PDB entry 8CQ0 | electron microscopy, 3.20 A resolution | chains A and B of the 5 polymer chains in the assembly

== Chain A (and B) ==
Molecule: TcdA1
Source organism: Photorhabdus luminescens
Notes: chain B of this document is another copy of the same molecule, construct and numbering; everything in this record applies to it too
UniProtKB: Q9RN43 (Q9RN43_PHOLU); residues 1-2516 here = UniProt positions 1-2516
Chain sequence (2535 residues; numbered -18 to 2516; the number before each row is that of its first residue; numbers below 1 keep their minus sign (Met-18 is residue -18)):
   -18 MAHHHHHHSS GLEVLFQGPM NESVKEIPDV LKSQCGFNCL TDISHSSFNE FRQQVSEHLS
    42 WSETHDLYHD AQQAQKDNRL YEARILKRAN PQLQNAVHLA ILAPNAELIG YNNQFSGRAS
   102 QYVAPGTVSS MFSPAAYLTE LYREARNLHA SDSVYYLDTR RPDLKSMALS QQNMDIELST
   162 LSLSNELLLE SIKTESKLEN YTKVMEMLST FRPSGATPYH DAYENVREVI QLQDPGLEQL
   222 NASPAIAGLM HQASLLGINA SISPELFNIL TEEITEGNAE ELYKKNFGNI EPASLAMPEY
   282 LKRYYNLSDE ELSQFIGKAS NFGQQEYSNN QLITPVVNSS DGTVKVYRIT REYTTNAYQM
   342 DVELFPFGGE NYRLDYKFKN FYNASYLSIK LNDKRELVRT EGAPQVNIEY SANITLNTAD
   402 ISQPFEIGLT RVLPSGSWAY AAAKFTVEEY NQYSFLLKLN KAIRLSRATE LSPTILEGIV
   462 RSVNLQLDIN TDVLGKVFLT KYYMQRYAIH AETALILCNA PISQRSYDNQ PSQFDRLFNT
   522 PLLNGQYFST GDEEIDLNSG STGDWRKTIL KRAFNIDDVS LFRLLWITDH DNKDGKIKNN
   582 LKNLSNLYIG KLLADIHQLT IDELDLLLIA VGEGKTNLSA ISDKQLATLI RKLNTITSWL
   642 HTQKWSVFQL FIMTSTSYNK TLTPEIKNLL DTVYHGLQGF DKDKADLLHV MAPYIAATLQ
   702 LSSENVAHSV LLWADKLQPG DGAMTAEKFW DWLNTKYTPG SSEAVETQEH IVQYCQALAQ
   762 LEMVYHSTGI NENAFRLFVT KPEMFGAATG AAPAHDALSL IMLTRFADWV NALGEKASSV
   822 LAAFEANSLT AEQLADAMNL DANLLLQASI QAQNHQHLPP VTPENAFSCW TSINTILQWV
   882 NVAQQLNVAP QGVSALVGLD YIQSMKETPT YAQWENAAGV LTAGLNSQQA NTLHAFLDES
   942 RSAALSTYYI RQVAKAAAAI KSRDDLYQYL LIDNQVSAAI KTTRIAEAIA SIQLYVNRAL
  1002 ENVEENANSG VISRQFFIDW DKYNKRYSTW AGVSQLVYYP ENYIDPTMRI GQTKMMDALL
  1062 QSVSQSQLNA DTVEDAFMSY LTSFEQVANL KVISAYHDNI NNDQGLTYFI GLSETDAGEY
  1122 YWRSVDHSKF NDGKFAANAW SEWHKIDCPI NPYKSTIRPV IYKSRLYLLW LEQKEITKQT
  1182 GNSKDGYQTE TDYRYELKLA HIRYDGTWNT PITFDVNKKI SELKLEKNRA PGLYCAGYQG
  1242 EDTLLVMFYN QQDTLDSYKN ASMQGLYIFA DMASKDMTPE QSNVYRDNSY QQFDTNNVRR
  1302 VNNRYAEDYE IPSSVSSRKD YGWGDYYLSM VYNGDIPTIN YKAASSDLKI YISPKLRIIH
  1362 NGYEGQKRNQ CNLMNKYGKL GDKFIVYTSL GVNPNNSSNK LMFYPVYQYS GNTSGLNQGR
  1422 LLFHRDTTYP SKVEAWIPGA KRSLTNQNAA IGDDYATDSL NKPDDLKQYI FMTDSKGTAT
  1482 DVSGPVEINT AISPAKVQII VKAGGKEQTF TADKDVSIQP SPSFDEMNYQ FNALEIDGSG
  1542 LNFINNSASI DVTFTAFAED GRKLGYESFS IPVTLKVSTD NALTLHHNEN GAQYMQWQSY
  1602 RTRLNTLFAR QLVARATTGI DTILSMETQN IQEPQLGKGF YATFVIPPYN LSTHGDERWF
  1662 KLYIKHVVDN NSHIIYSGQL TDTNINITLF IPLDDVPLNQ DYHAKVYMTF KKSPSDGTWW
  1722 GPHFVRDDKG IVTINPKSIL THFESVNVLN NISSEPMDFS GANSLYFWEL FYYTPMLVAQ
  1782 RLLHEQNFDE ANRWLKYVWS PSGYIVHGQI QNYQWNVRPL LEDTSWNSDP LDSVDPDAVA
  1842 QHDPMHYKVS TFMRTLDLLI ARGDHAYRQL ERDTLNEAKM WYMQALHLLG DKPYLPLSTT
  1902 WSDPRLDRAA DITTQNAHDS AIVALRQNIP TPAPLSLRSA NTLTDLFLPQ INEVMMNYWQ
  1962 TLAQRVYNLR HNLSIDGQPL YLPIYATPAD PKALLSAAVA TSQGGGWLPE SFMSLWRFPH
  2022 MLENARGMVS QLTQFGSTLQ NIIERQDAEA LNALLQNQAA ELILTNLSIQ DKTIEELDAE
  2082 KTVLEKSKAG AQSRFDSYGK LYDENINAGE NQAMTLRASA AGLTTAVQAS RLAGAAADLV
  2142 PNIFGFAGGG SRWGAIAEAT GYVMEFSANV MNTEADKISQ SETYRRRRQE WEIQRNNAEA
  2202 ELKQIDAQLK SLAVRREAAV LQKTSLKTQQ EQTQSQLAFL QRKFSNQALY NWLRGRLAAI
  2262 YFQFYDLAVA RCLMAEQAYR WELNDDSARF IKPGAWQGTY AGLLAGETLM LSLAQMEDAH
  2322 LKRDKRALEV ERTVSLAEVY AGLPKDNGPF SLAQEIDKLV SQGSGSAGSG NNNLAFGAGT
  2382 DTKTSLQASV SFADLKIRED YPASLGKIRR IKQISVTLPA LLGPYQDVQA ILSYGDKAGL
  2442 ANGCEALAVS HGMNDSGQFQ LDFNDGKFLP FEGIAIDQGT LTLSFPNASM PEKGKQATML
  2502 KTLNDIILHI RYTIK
Unresolved in the structure: -18 to 90, 1182-1187, 1309-1580, 1918-1943
Sequence notes: initiating methionine (-18); expression tag (-17 to 0); engineered mutation Trp567 (Lys in Q9RN43), Trp2008 (Lys in Q9RN43)

== Interface between chain A and chain B ==
Contacting residue pairs - 282 pairs, chain A then chain B:
  Glu158(A) - Arg1873(B)  salt bridge
  Pro279(A) - Tyr1895(B)  hydrophobic
  Glu280(A) - Tyr1895(B)
  Arg284(A) - Asp1892(B)
  Asp290(A) - Lys1893(B)
  Asp290(A) - Tyr1895(B)
  Leu293(A) - Tyr1895(B)  hydrophobic
  Ser294(A) - Leu1898(B)
  Ile297(A) - Tyr1895(B)
  Ser320(A) - Pro1897(B)
  Ser320(A) - Ser1899(B)
  Asn510(A) - Gln153(B)  hydrogen bond
  Asn510(A) - Asp156(B)  hydrogen bond
  Asn510(A) - Ile157(B)
  Pro522(A) - His935(B)
  Asn525(A) - Glu916(B)  hydrogen bond
  Ser540(A) - Gln848(B)
  Ser540(A) - Gln892(B)  hydrogen bond (backbone-side chain)
  Gly541(A) - Gln848(B)  hydrogen bond (backbone-side chain)
  Thr543(A) - Gln892(B)
  Thr549(A) - Gly920(B)
  Asp559(A) - Ala890(B)
  Val560(A) - Asp842(B)
  Val560(A) - Asn844(B)
  Val560(A) - Leu845(B)
  Phe563(A) - Asn844(B)
  Arg564(A) - Asp842(B)  salt bridge
  Asp603(A) - Asp842(B)
  Phe649(A) - Asn840(B)
  Asn660(A) - Ser820(B)  hydrogen bond
  Thr662(A) - Ala824(B)
  Thr662(A) - Gln834(B)
  Leu663(A) - Ala823(B)
  Thr664(A) - Ser820(B)
  Thr673(A) - Trp2253(B)
  Tyr695(A) - Ala2260(B)
  Ala698(A) - Asn2252(B)
  Ala698(A) - Trp2253(B)  hydrophobic
  Ala698(A) - Gly2256(B)
  Leu702(A) - Asn2252(B)  hydrogen bond (backbone-side chain)
  Leu702(A) - Arg2255(B)
  Ser703(A) - Arg2255(B)  hydrogen bond (backbone-side chain)
  Ser704(A) - Arg2255(B)
  Glu705(A) - Arg2255(B)  salt bridge
  Asn772(A) - Val2000(B)
  Val811(A) - Ala1998(B)
  Asn812(A) - Leu1996(B)
  Asn812(A) - Ala1998(B)
  Gly815(A) - Leu1996(B)
  Gly815(A) - Ala1998(B)
  Gln929(A) - Ile1985(B)
  Tyr968(A) - Met1884(B)  hydrophobic
  Gln969(A) - Met1884(B)
  Asp974(A) - Lys1880(B)  salt bridge
  Asp974(A) - Arg1971(B)  salt bridge
  Gln976(A) - Arg1971(B)  hydrogen bond
  Ser978(A) - Arg1971(B)  hydrogen bond (side chain-backbone)
  Ile981(A) - Leu1970(B)
  Ile981(A) - Arg1971(B)
  Ile981(A) - Asn1973(B)
  Lys982(A) - Arg1873(B)
  Thr983(A) - Arg1873(B)
  Thr984(A) - Arg1873(B)
  Ala987(A) - Arg1873(B)
  Ala991(A) - Asn1877(B)
  Asn998(A) - Met1881(B)
  Asn998(A) - Gln1885(B)  hydrogen bond
  Arg999(A) - His1888(B)
  Leu1001(A) - Ser1803(B)
  Glu1002(A) - Gln1885(B)  hydrogen bond
  Glu1002(A) - His1888(B)  salt bridge
  Glu1002(A) - Leu1889(B)
  Val1004(A) - His1888(B)
  Ser1010(A) - Ile1811(B)
  Ser1014(A) - Gly1809(B)
  Asp1022(A) - Lys1797(B)  salt bridge
  Lys1026(A) - Met1881(B)
  Lys1026(A) - Trp1882(B)
  Lys1026(A) - Gln1885(B)  hydrogen bond
  Arg1027(A) - Arg1863(B)
  Arg1027(A) - Glu1878(B)  salt bridge
  Arg1027(A) - Trp1882(B)
  Lys1164(A) - Arg1611(B)
  Lys1164(A) - Val1614(B)
  Ser1165(A) - Val1614(B)
  Ser1165(A) - Ala1615(B)
  Ser1165(A) - Thr1618(B)
  Arg1166(A) - Glu1086(B)  salt bridge
  Arg1166(A) - Val1614(B)
  Gln1180(A) - Gln1189(B)
  Gln1180(A) - Thr1190(B)  hydrogen bond (side chain-backbone)
  Tyr1188(A) - Tyr1188(B)  hydrogen bond (side chain-backbone)
  Tyr1188(A) - Gln1189(B)
  Arg1204(A) - Thr1083(B)
  Tyr1205(A) - Thr1083(B)
  Tyr1205(A) - Glu1086(B)
  Tyr1205(A) - Ala1610(B)
  Tyr1205(A) - Val1614(B)
  Tyr1205(A) - Ala1617(B)  hydrophobic
  Asp1206(A) - Thr1083(B)  hydrogen bond (backbone-side chain)
  Asn1210(A) - Glu1115(B)
  Thr1211(A) - Thr1116(B)  hydrogen bond
  Thr1211(A) - Asp1117(B)  hydrogen bond
  Pro1212(A) - Asp1117(B)
  Ile1213(A) - Asp1117(B)
  Ala1271(A) - Arg1611(B)  hydrogen bond (backbone-side chain)
  Asp1272(A) - Glu1115(B)
  Asp1272(A) - Arg1611(B)
  Phe2013(A) - Lys2323(B)
  Ser2015(A) - Leu2322(B)
  Leu2016(A) - Asp2325(B)
  Leu2016(A) - Lys2326(B)
  Leu2016(A) - Arg2327(B)
  Trp2017(A) - Leu2322(B)
  Met2022(A) - Leu2322(B)  hydrophobic
  Asn2025(A) - Glu2318(B)  hydrogen bond
  Phe2036(A) - Glu2308(B)
  Phe2036(A) - Met2311(B)  hydrophobic
  Ile2043(A) - Gln2041(B)
  Arg2046(A) - Glu2045(B)  salt bridge
  Leu2068(A) - Pro1992(B)  hydrophobic
  Asp2072(A) - Pro1989(B)
  Gln2113(A) - Leu1061(B)
  Gln2113(A) - Gln1062(B)
  Thr2126(A) - Arg1204(B)  hydrogen bond
  Thr2126(A) - Asp1206(B)
  Thr2126(A) - Thr1208(B)
  Ala2130(A) - Arg1204(B)
  Ala2130(A) - Trp1209(B)
  Ala2130(A) - Thr1211(B)
  Ile2144(A) - Ile2144(B)  hydrophobic
  Phe2145(A) - Glu1176(B)
  Phe2145(A) - Ile1177(B)  hydrophobic
  Phe2145(A) - Thr1178(B)
  Gly2146(A) - Thr1178(B)
  Phe2147(A) - Gln1180(B)
  Phe2147(A) - Tyr1188(B)
  Phe2147(A) - Thr1190(B)
  Phe2147(A) - Phe2147(B)  hydrophobic
  Ala2148(A) - Phe2145(B)
  Ala2148(A) - Ala2148(B)  hydrophobic
  Gly2149(A) - Asn2143(B)
  Gly2149(A) - Ile2144(B)
  Gly2149(A) - Phe2145(B)  hydrogen bond (backbone-backbone)
  Gly2150(A) - Asn2143(B)
  Gly2151(A) - Asn2143(B)  hydrogen bond (backbone-backbone)
  Gly2151(A) - Ile2144(B)
  Ser2152(A) - Asn2143(B)
  Trp2154(A) - Ala2138(B)
  Trp2154(A) - Val2141(B)
  Trp2154(A) - Pro2142(B)  hydrogen bond (side chain-backbone)
  Trp2154(A) - Asn2143(B)
  Ala2158(A) - Ser2131(B)  hydrogen bond (backbone-side chain)
  Ala2158(A) - Gly2135(B)
  Gly2162(A) - Ser2131(B)
  Gly2162(A) - Arg2132(B)  hydrogen bond (backbone-side chain)
  Tyr2163(A) - Arg2132(B)
  Met2165(A) - Leu2124(B)
  Met2165(A) - Ala2127(B)  hydrophobic
  Met2165(A) - Val2128(B)
  Glu2166(A) - Arg2132(B)  salt bridge
  Glu2166(A) - Phe2167(B)
  Met2172(A) - Leu2117(B)
  Met2172(A) - Ser2120(B)
  Met2172(A) - Ala2121(B)  hydrophobic
  Met2172(A) - Leu2124(B)  hydrophobic
  Asn2173(A) - Arg2118(B)
  Asn2173(A) - Ala2121(B)
  Asn2173(A) - Thr2174(B)  hydrogen bond
  Glu2175(A) - Leu2117(B)
  Ala2176(A) - Ala2114(B)
  Ala2176(A) - Leu2117(B)
  Ala2176(A) - Arg2118(B)
  Asp2177(A) - Arg2118(B)  salt bridge
  Ile2179(A) - Gly2110(B)
  Ser2180(A) - Gln2181(B)
  Glu2183(A) - Asn2108(B)  hydrogen bond
  Glu2183(A) - Gly2110(B)
  Glu2183(A) - Glu2111(B)
  Arg2187(A) - Glu2105(B)
  Arg2187(A) - Asn2106(B)  hydrogen bond (side chain-backbone)
  Arg2187(A) - Glu2111(B)  salt bridge
  Arg2187(A) - Arg2188(B)
  Arg2187(A) - Trp2192(B)
  Gln2190(A) - Leu2102(B)
  Glu2191(A) - Tyr2099(B)
  Ile2194(A) - Ser2098(B)
  Ile2194(A) - Tyr2099(B)
  Asn2198(A) - Arg2095(B)  hydrogen bond
  Ala2201(A) - Gly2091(B)
  Lys2204(A) - Lys2087(B)  hydrogen bond (backbone-side chain)
  Gln2205(A) - Lys2087(B)
  Gln2205(A) - Ser2088(B)  hydrogen bond
  Ala2208(A) - Val2084(B)  hydrophobic
  Ala2208(A) - Lys2087(B)
  Gln2209(A) - Val2084(B)
  Ser2212(A) - Ala2080(B)
  Val2215(A) - Lys2073(B)
  Val2215(A) - Glu2077(B)
  Arg2216(A) - Glu2077(B)  salt bridge
  Leu2222(A) - Thr2066(B)
  Leu2222(A) - Ser2069(B)
  Leu2222(A) - Ile2070(B)  hydrophobic
  Gln2223(A) - Ile2070(B)
  Ser2226(A) - Thr2066(B)
  Thr2229(A) - Glu2062(B)
  Gln2230(A) - Leu2063(B)
  Gln2231(A) - Lys1993(B)  hydrogen bond (side chain-backbone)
  Gln2233(A) - Gln2059(B)  hydrogen bond (side chain-backbone)
  Gln2233(A) - Glu2062(B)  hydrogen bond
  Gln2233(A) - Leu2063(B)
  Gln2235(A) - Leu1995(B)  hydrogen bond (side chain-backbone)
  Gln2235(A) - Ser1997(B)  hydrogen bond
  Ser2236(A) - Gln2059(B)  hydrogen bond
  Phe2240(A) - Asp2048(B)
  Phe2240(A) - Ala2051(B)  hydrophobic
  Phe2240(A) - Leu2052(B)  hydrophobic
  Gln2242(A) - Ala1999(B)
  Arg2243(A) - Ala1998(B)  hydrogen bond (side chain-backbone)
  Phe2245(A) - Ile2044(B)  hydrophobic
  Phe2245(A) - Asp2048(B)
  Phe2245(A) - Thr2300(B)
  Phe2245(A) - Tyr2301(B)
  Phe2245(A) - Ala2302(B)  hydrophobic
  Ser2246(A) - Ile2044(B)
  Ser2246(A) - Asp2048(B)  hydrogen bond
  Tyr2251(A) - Gln2041(B)
  Trp2253(A) - Gln2298(B)
  Trp2253(A) - Tyr2301(B)  hydrophobic
  Trp2253(A) - Leu2304(B)
  Arg2257(A) - Gly2295(B)
  Arg2257(A) - Gln2298(B)
  Arg2257(A) - Leu2305(B)
  Arg2257(A) - Thr2309(B)  hydrogen bond
  Leu2258(A) - Leu2305(B)  hydrophobic
  Leu2258(A) - Glu2308(B)
  Ile2261(A) - Leu2305(B)  hydrophobic
  Ile2261(A) - Thr2309(B)
  Gln2264(A) - Leu2312(B)
  Gln2264(A) - Gln2316(B)
  Phe2265(A) - Ala2315(B)  hydrophobic
  Leu2268(A) - Ala2315(B)  hydrophobic
  Leu2268(A) - Gln2316(B)
  Leu2268(A) - Asp2319(B)
  Arg2272(A) - Glu2318(B)  salt bridge
  Arg2272(A) - Asp2319(B)
  Met2275(A) - Leu2322(B)  hydrophobic
  Asp2382(A) - Pro2403(B)
  Asp2382(A) - Ser2405(B)  hydrogen bond
  Tyr2426(A) - Thr2334(B)
  Asp2428(A) - Glu2332(B)
  Asp2428(A) - Arg2333(B)
  Asp2428(A) - Thr2334(B)
  Gln2430(A) - Tyr2402(B)
  Ile2432(A) - Tyr2402(B)  hydrophobic
  Ile2432(A) - Leu2406(B)  hydrophobic
  Asn2443(A) - Asp2325(B)
  Asn2443(A) - Lys2326(B)  hydrogen bond
  Asn2443(A) - Arg2327(B)  hydrogen bond (backbone-backbone)
  Gly2444(A) - Lys2326(B)
  Gly2444(A) - Arg2327(B)
  Cys2445(A) - Arg2327(B)  hydrogen bond
  Ala2447(A) - Leu2329(B)
  Ala2449(A) - Glu2330(B)
  Ala2449(A) - Val2331(B)  hydrophobic
  Ser2451(A) - Glu2330(B)
  Ser2451(A) - Val2331(B)
  Ser2451(A) - Glu2332(B)  hydrogen bond (side chain-backbone)
  His2452(A) - Glu2332(B)
  Gly2458(A) - Glu2330(B)
  Phe2460(A) - Glu2330(B)
  Phe2460(A) - Val2331(B)
  Phe2460(A) - Phe2464(B)  hydrophobic
  Phe2460(A) - Arg2512(B)
  Gln2461(A) - Phe2464(B)
  Gln2461(A) - Asn2465(B)
  Lys2468(A) - Arg2327(B)
  Phe2469(A) - Arg2327(B)  hydrogen bond (backbone-side chain)
  Pro2471(A) - Arg2327(B)
  Asn2488(A) - Glu2400(B)
  Lys2496(A) - Lys2397(B)
  Lys2496(A) - Asp2401(B)
Also at the interface, not in a pair above, chain A (217 interface residues in all): Gly323, Gly526, Lys552, Arg553, Asn556, Asp558, Phe652, Pro665, Pro694, Gln701, Glu773, Ala813, Ala818, Ser819, Val977, Ala980, Leu995, Ile1013, Ile1019, Met2029, Gln2032, Thr2039, Leu2065, Ser2069, Glu2076, Leu2117, Ala2127, Ala2134, Arg2153, Gly2155, Glu2159, Thr2161, Ser2168, Ala2169, Arg2186, Glu2218, Ala2219, Glu2232, Gln2237, Ala2239, Lys2244, Leu2250, Leu2254, Ala2271, Ser2386, Leu2448, Val2450, Gln2459, Leu2470, Pro2487
Also at the interface, not in a pair above, chain B (206 interface residues in all): Gln102, Tyr182, Ser819, Ser829, Asp837, Val889, Val921, Ala924, Leu926, Met1079, Ser1080, Leu1082, Pro1212, Leu1613, Pro1802, Ile1806, His1972, Asp1991, Ala1994, Thr2002, Leu2055, Leu2056, Asn2067, Glu2076, Thr2083, Asp2139, Gly2146, Tyr2185, Ala2249, Gln2264, Ala2296, Ala2404, Lys2413, Thr2418, Asp2463, Ile2508, His2510

== In short ==
217 residues of chain A face 206 of chain B across their interface; the contacts include 47 hydrogen bonds and
15 salt bridges. Among the polar pairs are Glu158(A)-Arg1873(B), Arg564(A)-Asp842(B) and Glu705(A)-Arg2255(B).
Chain A and chain B are both TcdA1 (Photorhabdus luminescens); the structure, Photorhabdus luminescens TcdA1
prepore-to-pore intermediate, K567W K2008W mutant, was determined by electron microscopy together with 8CPZ
and 8CQ2 from the same study.
